PDB entry 3LW5 | X-ray diffraction, 3.30 A resolution | chains D and L of the 18 polymer chains in the assembly

# Chain D
Name: Putative uncharacterized protein
Organism: Pisum sativum
Chain sequence (138 residues; row label = number of the first residue in the row):
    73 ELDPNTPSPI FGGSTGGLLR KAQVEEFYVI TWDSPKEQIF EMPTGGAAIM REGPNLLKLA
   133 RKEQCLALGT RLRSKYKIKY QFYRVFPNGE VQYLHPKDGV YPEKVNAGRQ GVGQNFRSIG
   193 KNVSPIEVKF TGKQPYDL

# Chain L
Name: Putative uncharacterized protein
Organism: Pisum sativum
Chain sequence (161 residues; numbered 51 to 211; the number before each row is that of its first residue):
    51 KPTYQVIQPI NGDPFIGSLE TPVTSSPLIA WYLSNLPAYR TAVSPLLRGI EVGLAHGYLL
   111 VGPFVKAGPL RNTEIAGQAG SLAAGGLVVI LSLCLTIYGI SSFNEGAPST APSLTLTGRK
   171 KEPDQLQTAD GWAKFTGGFF FGGISGVIWA YFLLYVLDLP Y
Bound ions: chlorophyll a Mg near E101 (its only coordinating residue here)
Residues lining bound ligands:
  - beta-carotene (BCR), molecule 1: F114, A133, L137
  - beta-carotene (BCR), molecule 2: L141, C144, L145, I147, Y148, W182
  - chlorophyll a (CLA), molecule 1: S68, L69, T71, P72, V73, T74, I79, Y82, L83
  - chlorophyll a (CLA), molecule 2: L69, T71, P72
  - chlorophyll a (CLA), molecule 3: V73, L78, I79, Y82
  - chlorophyll a (CLA), molecule 4: Y82, N85, I100, E101, L104, A105, W199
  - chlorophyll a (CLA), molecule 5: Y82, L86, E101, V102, A105, H106, L109
  - chlorophyll a (CLA), molecule 6: H106, L109, L110, L141
  - chlorophyll a (CLA), molecule 7: Y108, L109, G112, P113, K116, L203, Y205
  - chlorophyll a (CLA), molecule 8: L110, P113, F114, A117, G118, P119, L120
  - chlorophyll a (CLA), molecule 9: P119, L132, A133
  - chlorophyll a (CLA), molecule 10: I140, Y148, S151

# Chain D / chain L interface
Pairs across the interface (25):
  E73(D) with N61(L), hydrogen bond; G62(L); D63(L)
  L74(D) with Q58(L)
  P81(D) with F65(L)
  F83(D) with P64(L), hydrophobic; F65(L), hydrophobic
  G84(D) with P59(L); P64(L)
  G85(D) with P59(L); L69(L)
  S86(D) with P64(L); I66(L); G67(L), hydrogen bond (backbone-backbone); S68(L), hydrogen bond (backbone-backbone); L69(L)
  T87(D) with S68(L); L69(L)
  G89(D) with F65(L); I66(L)
  L90(D) with F65(L); I66(L)
  Q95(D) with K171(L)
  L129(D) with F65(L), hydrophobic
  K130(D) with D63(L), salt bridge
Also at the interface, not in a pair above, chain D (15 interface residues in all): I82, R92
Also at the interface, not in a pair above, chain L (13 interface residues in all): D174

# Summary
The interface between chain D and chain L involves 15 residues on one side and 13 on the other; the contacts
include 3 hydrogen bonds and 1 salt bridge. Polar contacts include K130(D)-D63(L), E73(D)-N61(L) and
S86(D)-G67(L).
Chain D is Putative uncharacterized protein and chain L is Putative uncharacterized protein, both from Pisum
sativum; the structure, Improved model of plant photosystem I, was determined by X-ray diffraction, deposited
together with 2WSC, 2WSE and 2WSF.
